PDB entry 8HGT | X-ray diffraction, 2.06 A resolution | chain A

== Chain A ==
Molecule: Cytochrome P450
From: Marinobacter nauticus
UniProtKB: A0A368UNN3 (A0A368UNN3_MARNT); residues 5-474 here correspond to UniProt positions 1-470 (UniProt number = residue number - 4)
Chain sequence (480 residues; numbered 3 to 482; the number before each row is that of its first residue):
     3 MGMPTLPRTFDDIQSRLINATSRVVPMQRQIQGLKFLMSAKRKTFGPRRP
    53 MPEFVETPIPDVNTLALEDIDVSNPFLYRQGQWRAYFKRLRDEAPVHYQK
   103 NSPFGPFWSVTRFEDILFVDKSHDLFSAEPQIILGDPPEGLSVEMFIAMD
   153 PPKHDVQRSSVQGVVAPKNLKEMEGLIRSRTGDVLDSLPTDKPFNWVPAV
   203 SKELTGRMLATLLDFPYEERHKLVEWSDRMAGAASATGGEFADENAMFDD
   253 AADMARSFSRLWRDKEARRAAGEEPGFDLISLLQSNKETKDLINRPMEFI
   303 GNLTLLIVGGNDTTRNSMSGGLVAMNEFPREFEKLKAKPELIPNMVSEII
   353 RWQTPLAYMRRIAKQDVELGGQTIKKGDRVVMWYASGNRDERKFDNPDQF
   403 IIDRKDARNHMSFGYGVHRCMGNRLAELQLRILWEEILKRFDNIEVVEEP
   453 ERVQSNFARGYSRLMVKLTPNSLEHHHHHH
Unresolved in the structure: 3-46, 50-55, 475-482
Sequence notes: initiating methionine (3); expression tag (4, 475-482); engineered mutation A460 (Val456 in A0A368UNN3)
Ion coordination: heme Fe near C422 (its only coordinating residue here)
Ligand contacts: heme (HEM): D122, F148, I149, H156, R160, L214, L307, L308, G311, G312, T315, T316, S319, I352, P357, L358, M361, R363, Y386, S414, F415, G416, Y417, V419, H420, R421, C422, M423, G424, L427, A428

== Overview ==
Bound to chain A: heme.
Chain A is Cytochrome P450 (Marinobacter nauticus); the structure, Crystal structure of the CYP153A mutant
V456A from Marinobacter aquaeolei, was determined by X-ray diffraction, deposited together with 8HGC.
